PDB entry 8H87 | electron microscopy, 2.53 A resolution | chain A

[Chain A]
Molecule: HcKCR2
Source organism: Hyphochytrium catenoides
Chain sequence (300 residues; row label = number of the first residue in the row):
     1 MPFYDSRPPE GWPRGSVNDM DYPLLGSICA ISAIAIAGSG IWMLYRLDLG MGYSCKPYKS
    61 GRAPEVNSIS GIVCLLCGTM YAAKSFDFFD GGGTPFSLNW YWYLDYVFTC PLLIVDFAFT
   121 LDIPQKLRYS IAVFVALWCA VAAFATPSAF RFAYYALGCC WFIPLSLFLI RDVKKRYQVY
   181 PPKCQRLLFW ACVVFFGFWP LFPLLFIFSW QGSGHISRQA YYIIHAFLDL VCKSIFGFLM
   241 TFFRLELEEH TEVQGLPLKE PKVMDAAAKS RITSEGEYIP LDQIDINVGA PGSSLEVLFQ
Unresolved in the structure: 1, 261-300
Covalently attached groups: retinal (RET) linked to K233
Residues lining bound ligands:
  - phosphatidylcholine (PSC; (7R,17E,20E)-4-hydroxy-N,N,N-trimethyl-9-oxo-7-[(palmitoyloxy)methyl]-3,5,8-trioxa-4-phosphahexacosa-17,20-dien-1-aminium 4-oxide), molecule 1: P2, F3, Y4, D5, S6, T79, M80, A83, P95, F96, S97, L98, Y101, L104, F108, W138, C139, V141, A145
  - phosphatidylcholine (PSC), molecule 2: A30, A33, I34, A82, S85, F86, F89, F150
  - phosphatidylcholine (PSC), molecule 3: I34, A35, G38, S39, W42, Y53, L187, I235, F238, L239, F242, E246
  - phosphatidylcholine (PSC), molecule 4: E65, V115, F119, K126, L127, S130
  - phosphatidylcholine (PSC), molecule 5: V66, I69, L112, F119, L127
  - phosphatidylcholine (PSC), molecule 6: A220, I223, I224
  - retinal (RET): Y103, Y106, C110, L113, A136, L137, A140, Y155, G158, C159, F162, W199, F202, P203, D229, C232
What the authors report for this chain:
  - contacts within the chain: P2-P95, P2-W100, P2-Y101, N99-Y222 (hydrogen bond), Y221-H225 (hydrogen bond), D116-R244 (salt bridge)
  - binding site for retinal: Y106, A136, A140, K233
  - specificity-determining residues: N99, W102, Y222

[Overview]
Bound to chain A: 6 copies of phosphatidylcholine. Retinal is covalently linked to K233. From the paper: a
binding site for retinal at Y106, A136 and A140 among others; specificity determinants N99, W102 and Y222.
Chain A is HcKCR2 (Hyphochytrium catenoides); the structure, Cryo-EM structure of the potassium-selective
channelrhodopsin HcKCR2 in lipid nanodisc, was determined by electron microscopy together with 8H86 and 8IU0
from the same study.
